Entry 1RE9 (X-ray diffraction, 1.45 A resolution); this record covers chain A.

Chain A:
Protein: Cytochrome P450-cam
From: Pseudomonas putida
Notes: EC 1.14.15.1
UniProtKB: P00183 (CPXA_PSEPU); residues -9 to 404 here correspond to UniProt positions 1-414 (UniProt number = residue number + 10)
Chain sequence (414 residues; each row starts with the number of its first residue; numbers below 1 keep their minus sign (Thr-9 is residue -9)):
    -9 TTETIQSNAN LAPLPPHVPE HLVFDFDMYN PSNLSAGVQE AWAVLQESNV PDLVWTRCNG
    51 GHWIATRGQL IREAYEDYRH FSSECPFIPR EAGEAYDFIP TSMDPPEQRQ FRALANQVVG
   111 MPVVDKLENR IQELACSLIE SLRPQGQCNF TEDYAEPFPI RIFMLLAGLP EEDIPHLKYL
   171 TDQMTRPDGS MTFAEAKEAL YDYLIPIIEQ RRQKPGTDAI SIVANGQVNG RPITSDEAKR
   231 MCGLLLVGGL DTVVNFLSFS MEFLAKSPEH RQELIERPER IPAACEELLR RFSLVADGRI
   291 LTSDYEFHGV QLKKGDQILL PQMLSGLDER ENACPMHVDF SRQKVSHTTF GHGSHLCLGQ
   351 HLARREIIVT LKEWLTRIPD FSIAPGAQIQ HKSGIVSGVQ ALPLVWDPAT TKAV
Unresolved in the structure: -9 to 0
Ion coordination: K+: Glu74, Gly83, Glu84, Tyr86; heme Fe near Cys347 (its only coordinating residue here)
Residues lining bound ligands:
  - DSO (adamantane-1-carboxylic acid-5-dimethylamino-naphthalene-1-sulfonylamino-octyl-amide): Tyr19, Phe77, Pro79, Ala82, Tyr86, Phe88, Thr91, Met174, Thr175, Pro177, Asp178, Gly179, Met181, Phe183, Leu234, Val237, Gly238, Thr242, Val285, Asp287, Ile385, Val386
  - heme (HEM): Tyr65, Pro90, Thr91, Gln98, Arg102, Val109, Leu234, Leu235, Gly238, Gly239, Thr242, Val243, Phe246, Leu279, Leu284, Val285, Asp287, Arg289, Gln312, Thr339, Phe340, Gly341, Ser344, His345, Leu346, Cys347, Leu348, Gly349, Leu352, Ala353, Glu356
What the authors report for this chain:
  - binding site for DSO: Phe77, Tyr86, Thr91, Pro177, Val237, Thr242, Val285, Asp287, Ile385, Val386
  - conformationally variable residues (helix shift, loop rearrangement, register shift, side-chain flip): Tyr86, Pro147, Ile150, Phe153, Ala157, Thr175, Pro177, Phe183, Leu235, Leu236, Val237, Gly238, Leu240, Asp241, Thr242
  - contacts within the chain: Asp87-Lys187, Thr175-Asp241 (hydrogen bond)
  - catalytic residues: Gly238, Asp241, Thr242 (citing earlier work)

Overview:
Bound to chain A: heme and compound DSO. Glu74, Gly83, Glu84 and Tyr86 coordinate K+. From the paper:
catalytic residues Gly238, Asp241 and Thr242; a binding site for DSO at Phe77, Tyr86 and Thr91 among others.
Chain A is Cytochrome P450-cam (Pseudomonas putida); the structure, Crystal structure of cytochrome P450-cam
with a fluorescent probe D-8-ad (ADAMANTANE-1-carboxylic
acid-5-dimethylamino-naphthalene-1-sulfonylamino-octyl-amide), was determined by X-ray diffraction, deposited
together with 1RF9.
